7NJP - chains G and H of the 20 polymer chains in the assembly; structure by electron microscopy, 2.84 A resolution.

# Chain G
Protein: ATP synthase gamma chain
From: Mycobacterium smegmatis (strain ATCC 700084 / mc(2)155)
UniProt: A0R201 (ATPG_MYCS2); residues 1-307 here = UniProt positions 1-307
Amino-acid sequence (307 residues; row label = number of the first residue in the row):
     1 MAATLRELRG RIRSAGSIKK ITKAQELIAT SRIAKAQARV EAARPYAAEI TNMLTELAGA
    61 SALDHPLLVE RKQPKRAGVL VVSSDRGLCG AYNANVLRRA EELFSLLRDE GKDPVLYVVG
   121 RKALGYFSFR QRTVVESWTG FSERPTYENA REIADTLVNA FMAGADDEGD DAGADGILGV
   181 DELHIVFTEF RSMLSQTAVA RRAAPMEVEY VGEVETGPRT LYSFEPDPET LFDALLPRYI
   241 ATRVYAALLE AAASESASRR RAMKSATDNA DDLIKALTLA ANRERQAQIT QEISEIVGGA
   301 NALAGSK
Disordered / not traced: 1-2, 214-219, 305-307

# Chain H
Protein: ATP synthase epsilon chain
From: Mycobacterium smegmatis (strain ATCC 700084 / mc(2)155)
UniProt: A0R1Z9 (ATPE_MYCS2); residue numbers follow UniProt; this construct covers 1-121
Amino-acid sequence (121 residues; numbered 1 to 121; the number before each row is that of its first residue):
     1 MADLNVEIVA VERELWSGPA TFVFTRTTAG EIGILPRHIP LVAQLVDDAM VRVEREGEDD
    61 LRIAVDGGFL SVTEETVRIL VENAQFESEI DADAAKEDAA SDDERTAAWG RARLRALGQI
   121 D
Disordered / not traced: 1-2, 121

# Chain G / chain H interface
Residue-residue contacts (53; chain G residue first):
  Arg39(G) with Glu12(H), salt bridge
  Ala42(G) with Glu12(H); Arg13(H)
  Ala43(G) with Val11(H); Glu12(H)
  Tyr46(G) with Val9(H); Ala10(H); Val11(H); Leu80(H), hydrophobic; Val81(H)
  Glu49(G) with Arg78(H), salt bridge; Leu80(H)
  Ile50(G) with Leu80(H)
  Met53(G) with Val42(H), hydrophobic; Ser71(H); Leu80(H), hydrophobic
  Thr146(G) with Glu12(H)
  Tyr147(G) with Val11(H), hydrophobic; Glu12(H), hydrogen bond (backbone-side chain); Glu82(H), hydrogen bond
  Arg151(G) with Glu82(H), salt bridge; Arg105(H)
  Thr220(G) with Pro40(H)
  Leu221(G) with Pro40(H)
  Tyr222(G) with Pro40(H), hydrophobic; Leu41(H); Val42(H), hydrophobic; Val72(H); Thr73(H), hydrogen bond
  Ser223(G) with Pro40(H), hydrogen bond (backbone-backbone); Leu41(H); Val42(H), hydrogen bond (backbone-backbone)
  Phe224(G) with Leu41(H); Val42(H)
  Glu225(G) with Thr27(H); Thr28(H), hydrogen bond (backbone-side chain); Ala29(H); Ile32(H); Leu41(H); Val42(H), hydrogen bond (backbone-backbone); Ala43(H); Gln44(H)
  Pro226(G) with Thr28(H)
  Leu231(G) with Val42(H); Ala43(H); Gln44(H)
  Ala234(G) with Gln44(H); Phe69(H)
  Leu235(G) with Phe69(H), hydrophobic
  Arg238(G) with Glu82(H), salt bridge; Arg105(H)
  Tyr245(G) with Val11(H), hydrophobic; Glu12(H)
Interface residues without a listed pair, chain G (26 interface residues in all): Leu57, Glu148, Thr230, Thr242
Interface residues without a listed pair, chain H (25 interface residues in all): Glu14, Leu70

# In short
The interface between chain G and chain H involves 26 residues on one side and 25 on the other, with 7
hydrogen bonds and 4 salt bridges. Polar contacts include Arg39(G)-Glu12(H), Glu49(G)-Arg78(H) and
Arg151(G)-Glu82(H).
Here chain G is ATP synthase gamma chain and chain H is ATP synthase epsilon chain, both from Mycobacterium
smegmatis (strain ATCC 700084 / mc(2)155). Entry 7NJP (Mycobacterium smegmatis ATP synthase state 2) was
determined by electron microscopy together with 7NJK, 7NJL, 7NJM, 7NJN, 7NJO, 7NJQ and 20 further entries from
the same study.
